4ASO - chains A and B of the 4 polymer chains in the assembly; structure by X-ray diffraction, 7.00 A resolution (low resolution: residue-level contacts below are approximate; hydrogen-bond / salt-bridge calls are withheld).

# Chain A (and B)
Name: Tubr from bacillus thuringiensis pbtoxis
From: Bacillus thuringiensis
Notes: chain B of this document is another copy of the same molecule, construct and numbering; everything in this record applies to it too
UniProt: Q8KNP2 (Q8KNP2_BACTI); residues 1-104 here = UniProt positions 1-104
Chain sequence (104 residues; numbered 1 to 104; the number before each row is that of its first residue):
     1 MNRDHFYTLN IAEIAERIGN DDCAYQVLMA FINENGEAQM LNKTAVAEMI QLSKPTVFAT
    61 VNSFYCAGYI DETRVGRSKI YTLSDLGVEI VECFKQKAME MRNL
Unresolved in the structure: 1-5, 99-104
Modified positions: Mse1, Mse99, Mse101 (selenomethionine); Mse29, Mse40, Mse49 (selenomethionine; parent Met)
Curated features (UniProtKB/Swiss-Prot):
  - DNA-binding region (HTH): Lys43 to Ile50, Lys54 to Tyr65
  - mutagenesis: Lys43 (K43A: No DNA binding), Ser63 (S63R: No longer dimerizes, decreased DNA-binding; S63W: Dimerizes, decreased DNA binding), Ala67 (A67R: No longer dimerizes, decreased DNA binding; A67W: Dimerizes, decreased DNA binding), Arg74 (R74A: No DNA binding), Arg77 (R77A: No DNA binding), Lys79 (K79A: Decreased DNA binding)
Reported in the primary citation:
  - binding site for Tubc from bacillus thuringiensis pbtoxis 24 bp: Lys43
  - binding site for Tubc from bacillus thuringiensis pbtoxis 24 bp: Arg77

# Interface between chain A and chain B
Residue-residue contacts (52; chain A residue first):
  Phe6(A) - Thr8(B)
  Phe6(A) - Leu9(B)
  Phe6(A) - Asn10(B)
  Phe6(A) - Ile11(B)
  Tyr7(A) - Tyr7(B)
  Tyr7(A) - Thr8(B)
  Tyr7(A) - Leu9(B)
  Tyr7(A) - Ile11(B)
  Tyr7(A) - Asp85(B)
  Tyr7(A) - Leu86(B)
  Tyr7(A) - Glu89(B)
  Thr8(A) - Phe6(B)
  Thr8(A) - Tyr7(B)
  Leu9(A) - Phe6(B)
  Leu9(A) - Tyr7(B)
  Leu9(A) - Leu9(B)
  Asn10(A) - Phe6(B)
  Ile11(A) - Phe6(B)
  Ile11(A) - Tyr7(B)
  Ile14(A) - Cys66(B)
  Arg17(A) - Tyr65(B)
  Arg17(A) - Cys66(B)
  Arg17(A) - Gly68(B)
  Ile18(A) - Cys66(B)
  Asp21(A) - Asn62(B)
  Asp21(A) - Cys66(B)
  Thr56(A) - Ala59(B)
  Ala59(A) - Thr56(B)
  Ala59(A) - Ala59(B)
  Ala59(A) - Thr60(B)
  Thr60(A) - Ala59(B)
  Thr60(A) - Ser63(B)
  Asn62(A) - Asp21(B)
  Ser63(A) - Thr60(B)
  Ser63(A) - Ser63(B)
  Ser63(A) - Phe64(B)
  Phe64(A) - Ser63(B)
  Tyr65(A) - Arg17(B)
  Cys66(A) - Ile14(B)
  Cys66(A) - Arg17(B)
  Cys66(A) - Ile18(B)
  Cys66(A) - Asp21(B)
  Cys66(A) - Tyr69(B)
  Ala67(A) - Ala67(B)
  Ala67(A) - Tyr69(B)
  Gly68(A) - Arg17(B)
  Tyr69(A) - Cys66(B)
  Tyr69(A) - Ala67(B)
  Ile70(A) - Arg17(B)
  Asp85(A) - Tyr7(B)
  Leu86(A) - Tyr7(B)
  Glu89(A) - Tyr7(B)
Other interface residues (no listed pair), chain A (27 interface residues in all): Ala24, Pro55
Other interface residues (no listed pair), chain B (27 interface residues in all): Ala24, Pro55, Ile70

# In short
The chain A/chain B interface involves 27 residues from each chain. From UniProt: a DNA-binding region and 6
mutagenesis sites on chain A. From the paper: a binding site for Tubc from bacillus thuringiensis pbtoxis 24
bp at Lys43(A) and Arg77(A).
Chain A and chain B are both Tubr from bacillus thuringiensis pbtoxis (Bacillus thuringiensis); the structure,
TubR bound to 24 bp of tubC from Bacillus thuringiensis serovar israelensis pBtoxis, was determined by X-ray
diffraction (same publication as 4ASN and 4ASS).
